PDB entry 7UQN | X-ray diffraction, 1.70 A resolution | chain A

[Chain A]
Name: Pathogenesis Related 10-10 protein
Organism: Papaver somniferum
Chain sequence (158 residues; each row starts with the number of its first residue):
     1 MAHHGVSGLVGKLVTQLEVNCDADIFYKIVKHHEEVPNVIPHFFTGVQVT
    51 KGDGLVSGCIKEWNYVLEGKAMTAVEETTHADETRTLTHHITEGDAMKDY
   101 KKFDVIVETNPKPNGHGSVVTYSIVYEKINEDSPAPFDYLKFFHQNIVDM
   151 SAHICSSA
Unresolved in the structure: 1-7, 35-36, 158
Small-molecule neighbours: noscapine (08N): E34, P37, I40, P41, H42, W63, Y65, A74, E76, H89, I91, F103, V105, Y139, F142, F143
What the authors report for this chain:
  - binding site for noscapine: I40, H42, W63, Y65, E76, H89, F103, V105, Y139, F142, F143

[In short]
Ligands of chain A: noscapine. The paper reports a binding site for noscapine at I40, H42 and W63 among
others.
Chain A is Pathogenesis Related 10-10 protein (Papaver somniferum); the structure, Pathogenesis related 10-10
noscapine complex, was determined by X-ray diffraction (same publication as 7UQL and 7UQM).
